Entry 4LBL (X-ray diffraction, 1.58 A resolution); this record covers chain A.

[Chain A]
Name: Galectin-3
Organism: Homo sapiens
Reference sequence: P17931 (LEG3_HUMAN); numbering as in UniProt (aligned over 114-250)
Amino-acid sequence (138 residues; numbered 113 to 250; the number before each row is that of its first residue):
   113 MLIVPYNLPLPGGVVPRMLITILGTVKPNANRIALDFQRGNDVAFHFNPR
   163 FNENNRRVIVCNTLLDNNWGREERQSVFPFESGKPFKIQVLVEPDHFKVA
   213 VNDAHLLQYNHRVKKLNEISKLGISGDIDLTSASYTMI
Construct notes: expression tag (113); engineered mutation L176 (Lys in P17931)
UniProt features mapped onto this chain:
  - motif: K226 to D241 (Nuclear export signal)
  - binding site (a beta-D-galactoside): W181 to Q187
  - modified residue: S188 (Phosphoserine)

[In short]
UniProt lists 7 beta-D-galactoside-binding residues.
Chain A is Galectin-3 (Homo sapiens); the structure, Crystal structure of Human galectin-3 CRD K176L mutant in
complex with a-GM3, was determined by X-ray diffraction together with 4LBJ, 4LBK, 4LBM, 4LBN and 4LBO from the
same study.
